Entry 3MNN (X-ray diffraction, 2.50 A resolution); this record covers chains C and I of the 10 polymer chains in the assembly.

# Chain C
Protein: Histone H2A
Source organism: Xenopus laevis
Reference sequence: Q6AZJ8 (Q6AZJ8_XENLA); residues 1-119 here correspond to UniProt positions 2-120 (UniProt number = residue number + 1)
Amino-acid sequence (119 residues; each row starts with the number of its first residue):
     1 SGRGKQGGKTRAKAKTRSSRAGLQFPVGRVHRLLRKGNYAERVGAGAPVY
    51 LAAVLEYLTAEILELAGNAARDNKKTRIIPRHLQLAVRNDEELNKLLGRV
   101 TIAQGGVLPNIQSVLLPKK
Not modelled in the structure: 1-13

# Chain I
Molecule: 145-nt DNA strand
Sequence (145 nucleotides; numbered -72 to 72; the number before each row is that of its first residue; numbers below 1 keep their minus sign (DA-72 is residue -72)):
   -72 ATCAATATCCACCTGCAGATACTACCAAAAGTGTATTTGGAAACTGCTCC
   -22 ATCAAAAGGCATGTTCAGCTGAATCAGCTGAACATGCCTTTTGATGGAGC
    28 AGTTTCCAAATACACTTTTGGTAGTATCTGCAGGTGGATATTGAT

# Interface between chain C and chain I
Contacting residue pairs (14):
  Ala14(C) - DT-41(I)  hydrogen bond to the phosphate
  Lys15(C) - DG-42(I)  phosphate contact
  Lys15(C) - DT-41(I)  hydrogen bond to the phosphate
  Thr16(C) - DG-42(I)  phosphate contact
  Arg17(C) - DG-42(I)  salt bridge to the phosphate
  Arg20(C) - DT-41(I)  salt bridge to the phosphate
  Gly28(C) - DA-43(I)  phosphate contact
  Gly28(C) - DG-42(I)  phosphate contact
  Arg29(C) - DA-43(I)  hydrogen bond to the phosphate
  Arg32(C) - DA-44(I)  hydrogen bond to the phosphate
  Arg32(C) - DA-43(I)  salt bridge to the phosphate
  Arg42(C) - DT-35(I)  sugar contact
  Arg42(C) - DG-34(I)  sugar contact
  Arg77(C) - DA-54(I)  sugar contact

# In short
10 residues of chain C and 7 residues of chain I are in contact, with 4 hydrogen bonds and 3 salt bridges.
Polar contacts include Ala14(C)-DT-41(I), Lys15(C)-DT-41(I) and Arg29(C)-DA-43(I).
Here chain C is Histone H2A (Xenopus laevis) and chain I is a 145-nt DNA strand. Entry 3MNN (A Ruthenium
Antitumour Agent Forms Specific Histone Protein Adducts in the Nucleosome Core) was determined by X-ray
diffraction.
